Entry 4LPZ (X-ray diffraction, 3.15 A resolution); this record covers chains C and D of the 3 polymer chains in the assembly.

Chain C (and D):
Molecule: Transforming acidic coiled-coil-containing protein 3
Source organism: Mus musculus
Notes: engineered mutation(s): D622A, E629A; chain D of this document is another copy of the same molecule, construct and numbering; everything in this record applies to it too
Chain sequence (44 residues; each row starts with the number of its first residue):
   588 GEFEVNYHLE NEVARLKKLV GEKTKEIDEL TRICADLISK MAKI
Disordered / not traced: 588-594, 626-631 (chain D: 588-595, 627-631)

Chain C / chain D interface:
Pairs across the interface (25; chain C residue first):
  Leu596(C) - Leu596(D)  hydrophobic
  Leu596(C) - Glu597(D)
  Glu599(C) - Val600(D)
  Val600(C) - Glu599(D)
  Val600(C) - Val600(D)  hydrophobic
  Val600(C) - Leu603(D)  hydrophobic
  Leu603(C) - Val600(D)  hydrophobic
  Leu603(C) - Leu603(D)  hydrophobic
  Leu606(C) - Val607(D)  hydrophobic
  Val607(C) - Val607(D)  hydrophobic
  Val607(C) - Lys610(D)
  Lys610(C) - Thr611(D)
  Thr611(C) - Lys610(D)  hydrogen bond
  Glu613(C) - Ile614(D)
  Ile614(C) - Lys610(D)
  Ile614(C) - Glu613(D)
  Ile614(C) - Ile614(D)  hydrophobic
  Leu617(C) - Thr618(D)
  Leu617(C) - Cys621(D)
  Thr618(C) - Leu617(D)
  Ile620(C) - Cys621(D)  hydrophobic
  Cys621(C) - Ile620(D)  hydrophobic
  Cys621(C) - Cys621(D)  disulfide
  Cys621(C) - Leu624(D)  hydrophobic
  Leu624(C) - Leu624(D)
Also at the interface, not in a pair above, chain C (17 interface residues in all): Glu597, Lys604
Also at the interface, not in a pair above, chain D (18 interface residues in all): Lys604, Leu606, Ile625
Disulfides between the chains: Cys621(C)-Cys621(D)

Overview:
17 residues of chain C face 18 of chain D across their interface, with 1 disulfide bond and 1 hydrogen bond.
Its one hydrogen-bonded contact is Thr611(C)-Lys610(D).
Chain C and chain D are both Transforming acidic coiled-coil-containing protein 3 (Mus musculus); the
structure, ARNT transcription factor/coactivator complex, was determined by X-ray diffraction, deposited
together with 4PKY.
